9MWY - chains A and G of the 6 polymer chains in the assembly; structure by X-ray diffraction, 3.28 A resolution.

# Chain A
Name: Friend leukemia integration 1 transcription factor
Source organism: Homo sapiens
Notes: fragment: DNA-binding domain (residues 259-399)
Reference sequence: Q01543 (FLI1_HUMAN); numbering as in UniProt (aligned over 259-399)
Amino-acid sequence (145 residues; numbered 255 to 399; the number before each row is that of its first residue):
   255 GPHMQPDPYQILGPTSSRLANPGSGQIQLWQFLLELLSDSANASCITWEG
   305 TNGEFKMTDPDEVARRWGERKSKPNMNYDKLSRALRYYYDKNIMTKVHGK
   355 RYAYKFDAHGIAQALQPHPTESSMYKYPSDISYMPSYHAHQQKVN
Not modelled in the structure: 255-275, 372-399
Construct notes: expression tag (255-258); engineered mutation Ala362 (Phe in Q01543)

# Chain G
Molecule: 25-mer DNA containing four contiguous GGAA sites, bottom strand
Sequence (25 nucleotides; each row starts with the number of its first residue; numbers below 1 keep their minus sign (DG-3 is residue -3)):
    -3 GACCGGAAGGAAGGAAGGAAGTGCG

# Chain A / chain G interface
Residue-residue contacts (14):
  Tyr332(A) with DA7(G), hydrogen bond to the phosphate
  Arg337(A) with DG9(G), hydrogen bond to the base; DG10(G), hydrogen bond to the base
  Arg340(A) with DA8(G), hydrogen bond to the base; DG9(G), hydrogen bond to the base
  Tyr341(A) with DA11(G), hydrogen bond to the base
  Tyr343(A) with DA8(G), hydrogen bond to the phosphate
  Lys350(A) with DA7(G), salt bridge to the phosphate; DA8(G), phosphate contact
  Lys354(A) with DA7(G), phosphate contact
  Arg355(A) with DG6(G), sugar contact; DA7(G), phosphate contact
  Tyr356(A) with DG6(G), hydrogen bond to the phosphate; DA7(G), hydrogen bond to the phosphate
Interface residues without a listed pair, chain A (10 interface residues in all): Tyr358
Interface residues without a listed pair, chain G (7 interface residues in all): DA12

# Overview
10 residues of chain A and 7 residues of chain G are in contact; the contacts include 9 hydrogen bonds and 1
salt bridge. Among the polar pairs are Arg337(A)-DG9(G), Arg337(A)-DG10(G) and Arg340(A)-DA8(G).
Chain A is Friend leukemia integration 1 transcription factor (Homo sapiens) and chain G is a 25-mer DNA
containing four contiguous GGAA sites, bottom strand; the structure, Crystal structure of the DNA binding
domain of FLI1 in complex with a DNA containing four ..., was determined by X-ray diffraction (same
publication as 9CP6, 9MX8, 9MX9 and 9MXA).
